6BAH - chains B and C of the 5 polymer chains in the assembly; structure by X-ray diffraction, 1.90 A resolution.

Chain B:
Protein: Trastuzumab Fab heavy chain, IGH@ protein
From: Mus musculus
UniProtKB: Q6GMX6 (Q6GMX6_HUMAN); residues 109-223 here correspond to UniProt positions 124-238 (UniProt number = residue number + 15)
Sequence (223 residues; each row starts with the number of its first residue):
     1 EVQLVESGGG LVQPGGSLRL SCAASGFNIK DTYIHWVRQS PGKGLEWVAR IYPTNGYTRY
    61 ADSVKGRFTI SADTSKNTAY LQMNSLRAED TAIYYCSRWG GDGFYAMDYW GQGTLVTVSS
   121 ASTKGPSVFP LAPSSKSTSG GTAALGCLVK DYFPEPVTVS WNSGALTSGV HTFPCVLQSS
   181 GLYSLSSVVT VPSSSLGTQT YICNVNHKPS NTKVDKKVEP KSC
Differences from the reference sequence: engineered mutation C175 (Ala190 in Q6GMX6)
Disulfide bonds: C22-C96, C147-C203

Chain C:
Protein: Immunoglobulin G binding protein A
From: Staphylococcus aureus
UniProtKB: Q2UW42 (Q2UW42_STAAU); residues 4-54 here correspond to UniProt positions 74-124 (UniProt number = residue number + 70)
Sequence (54 residues; row label = number of the first residue in the row):
     1 GSYNKDQQSA FYEILNMPNL NEAQRNGFIQ SLKDDPSQST NVLGEAKKLN ESQA
Differences from the reference sequence: expression tag (1-3)

How chain B and chain C interact:
Residue-residue contacts (28):
  G15(B) - Q24(C)  hydrogen bond (backbone-side chain)
  G15(B) - L49(C)
  S17(B) - A23(C)
  R19(B) - Q30(C)
  R19(B) - D34(C)  salt bridge
  T58(B) - D35(C)  hydrogen bond
  T58(B) - S37(C)
  Y60(B) - D35(C)  hydrogen bond
  Y60(B) - Q38(C)
  K65(B) - Q38(C)
  K65(B) - N41(C)
  K65(B) - E45(C)
  G66(B) - N41(C)
  G66(B) - V42(C)
  G66(B) - E45(C)
  R67(B) - E45(C)
  T69(B) - S31(C)  hydrogen bond
  T69(B) - D34(C)  hydrogen bond
  T69(B) - V42(C)
  S71(B) - D34(C)
  Q82(B) - G27(C)
  Q82(B) - Q30(C)
  Q82(B) - S31(C)
  Q82(B) - D34(C)
  N84(B) - G27(C)  hydrogen bond (side chain-backbone)
  N84(B) - F28(C)
  N84(B) - S31(C)  hydrogen bond
  S85(B) - F28(C)
Also at the interface, not in a pair above, chain B (15 interface residues in all): I70, R87

Summary:
15 residues of chain B and 14 residues of chain C are in contact; the contacts include 7 hydrogen bonds and 1
salt bridge. Among the polar pairs are R19(B)-D34(C), G15(B)-Q24(C) and T58(B)-D35(C).
Chain B is Trastuzumab Fab heavy chain, IGH@ protein (Mus musculus) and chain C is Immunoglobulin G binding
protein A (Staphylococcus aureus); the structure, Trastuzumab Fab v3 with 5-diphenyl meditope variant, was
determined by X-ray diffraction, deposited together with 6B9Y, 6B9Z and 6BAE.
